Entry 4UEU (X-ray diffraction, 2.95 A resolution); this record covers chain A.

Chain A:
Molecule: Tyrosine kinase as - A common ancestor of src and abl
Source organism: Synthetic construct
Notes: EC 2.7.10.2; fragment: kinase domain
Amino-acid sequence (275 residues; row label = number of the first residue in the row; numbers below 1 keep their minus sign (Gly-4 is residue -4)):
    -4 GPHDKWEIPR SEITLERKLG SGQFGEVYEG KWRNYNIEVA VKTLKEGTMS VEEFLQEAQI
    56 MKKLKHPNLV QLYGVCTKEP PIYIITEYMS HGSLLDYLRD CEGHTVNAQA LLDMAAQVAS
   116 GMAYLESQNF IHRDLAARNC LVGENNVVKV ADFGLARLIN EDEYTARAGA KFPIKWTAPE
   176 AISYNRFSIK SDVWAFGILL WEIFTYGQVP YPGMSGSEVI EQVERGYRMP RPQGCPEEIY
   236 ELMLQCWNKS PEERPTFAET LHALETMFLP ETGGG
Unresolved in the structure: -4 to -3, 155-164, 264-270
Ligand contacts: AMP-PCP (ACP; phosphomethylphosphonic acid adenylate ester): Leu14, Gly15, Ser16, Gln18, Val22, Ala35, Thr81, Glu82, Tyr83, Met84, Gly87, Ser88, Asp91, Arg133, Leu136

Overview:
Chain A binds AMP-PCP.
Chain A is Tyrosine kinase as - A common ancestor of src and abl (Synthetic construct); the structure,
Tyrosine kinase AS - a common ancestor of Src and Abl, was determined by X-ray diffraction (same publication
as 4CSV).
